Entry 9JO2 (electron microscopy, 3.00 A resolution); this record covers chains J and K of the 11 polymer chains in the assembly.

== Chain J ==
Molecule: 146-nt DNA strand
Organism: Escherichia coli K-12
Sequence (146 nucleotides; each row starts with the number of its first residue):
     1 ATCGGATGTA TATATCTGAC ACGTGCCTGG AGACTAGGGA GTAATCCCCT TGGCGGTTAA
    61 AACGCGGGGG ACAGCGCGTA CGTGCGTTTA AGCGGTGCTA GAGCTGTCTA CGACCAATTG
   121 AGCGGCCTCG GCACCGGGAT TCTCGA

== Chain K ==
Name: ISWI chromatin-remodeling complex ATPase ISW1
Organism: Saccharomyces cerevisiae S288C
Notes: EC 3.6.4.-
Reference sequence: P38144 (ISW1_YEAST); residue numbers follow UniProt; this construct covers 69-1129
Amino-acid sequence (1061 residues; each row starts with the number of its first residue):
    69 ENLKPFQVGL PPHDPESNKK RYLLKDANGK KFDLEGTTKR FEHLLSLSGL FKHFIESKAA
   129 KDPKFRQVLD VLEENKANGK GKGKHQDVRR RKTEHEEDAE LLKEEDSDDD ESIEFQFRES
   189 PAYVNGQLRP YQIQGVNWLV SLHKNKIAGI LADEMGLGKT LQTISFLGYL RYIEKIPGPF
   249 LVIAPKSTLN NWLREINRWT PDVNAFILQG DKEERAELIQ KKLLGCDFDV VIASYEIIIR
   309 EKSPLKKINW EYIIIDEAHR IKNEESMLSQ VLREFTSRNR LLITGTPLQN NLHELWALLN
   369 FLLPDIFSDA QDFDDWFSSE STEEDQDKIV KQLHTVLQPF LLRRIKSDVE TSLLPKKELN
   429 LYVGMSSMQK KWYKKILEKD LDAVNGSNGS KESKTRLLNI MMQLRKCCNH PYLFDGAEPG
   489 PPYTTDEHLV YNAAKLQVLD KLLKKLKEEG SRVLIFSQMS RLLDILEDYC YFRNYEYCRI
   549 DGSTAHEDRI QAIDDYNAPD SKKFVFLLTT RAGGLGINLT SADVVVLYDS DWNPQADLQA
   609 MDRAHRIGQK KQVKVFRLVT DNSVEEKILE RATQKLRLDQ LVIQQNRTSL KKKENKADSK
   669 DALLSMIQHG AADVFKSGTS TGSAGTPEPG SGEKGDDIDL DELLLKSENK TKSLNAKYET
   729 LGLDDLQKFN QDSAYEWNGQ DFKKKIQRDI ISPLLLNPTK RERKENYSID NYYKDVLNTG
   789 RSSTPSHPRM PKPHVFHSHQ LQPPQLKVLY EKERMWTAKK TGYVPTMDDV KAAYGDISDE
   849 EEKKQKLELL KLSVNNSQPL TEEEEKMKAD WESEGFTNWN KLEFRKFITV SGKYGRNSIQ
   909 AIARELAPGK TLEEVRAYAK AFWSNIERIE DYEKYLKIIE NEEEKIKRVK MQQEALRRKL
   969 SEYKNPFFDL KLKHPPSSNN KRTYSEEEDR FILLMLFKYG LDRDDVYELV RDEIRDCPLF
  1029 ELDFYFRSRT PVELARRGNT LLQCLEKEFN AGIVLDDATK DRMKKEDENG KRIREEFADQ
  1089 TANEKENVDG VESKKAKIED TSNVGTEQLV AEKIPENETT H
Unresolved in the structure: 69-80, 95-99, 141-180, 388-391, 448-464, 659-1129
Curated features (UniProtKB/Swiss-Prot):
  - motif: Asp324 to His327 (DEAH box)
  - binding site (ATP): Asp221 to Thr228
  - modified residue: Thr694 (Phosphothreonine), Ser846 (Phosphoserine)

== Chain J / chain K interface ==
Pairs across the interface (26; chain J residue first):
  DT50(J) - Asn467(K)  phosphate contact
  DT50(J) - Ile468(K)  base contact
  DT51(J) - Ile468(K)  sugar contact
  DT51(J) - Gln471(K)  sugar contact
  DG52(J) - Lys474(K)  salt bridge to the phosphate
  DG53(J) - Gln526(K)  sugar contact
  DG53(J) - Met527(K)  phosphate contact
  DG53(J) - Ser528(K)  hydrogen bond to the phosphate
  DG53(J) - Arg529(K)  hydrogen bond to the phosphate
  DG53(J) - Thr577(K)  phosphate contact
  DC54(J) - Gly550(K)  hydrogen bond to the phosphate
  DC54(J) - Thr577(K)  phosphate contact
  DC54(J) - Arg579(K)  sugar contact
  DC54(J) - Ala580(K)  phosphate contact
  DG55(J) - Gly550(K)  phosphate contact
  DG55(J) - Arg557(K)  salt bridge to the phosphate
  DG55(J) - Ala580(K)  phosphate contact
  DG55(J) - Gly581(K)  hydrogen bond to the phosphate
  DG56(J) - Lys254(K)  phosphate contact
  DG56(J) - Glu304(K)  sugar contact
  DT57(J) - Lys254(K)  salt bridge to the phosphate
  DT57(J) - Arg308(K)  hydrogen bond to the sugar
  DT58(J) - Gly278(K)  phosphate contact
  DT58(J) - Arg283(K)  salt bridge to the phosphate
  DT58(J) - Arg308(K)  salt bridge to the phosphate
  DA59(J) - Lys280(K)  salt bridge to the phosphate
Other interface residues (no listed pair), chain K (27 interface residues in all): Ser255, Ser302, Ile305, Met470, Leu530, Asp549, Gly582

== Overview ==
Chain J and chain K form an interface of 10 and 27 residues respectively, with 5 hydrogen bonds and 6 salt
bridges. Polar pairs include DT57(J)-Arg308(K), DG53(J)-Ser528(K) and DG53(J)-Arg529(K). From UniProt: 8
ATP-binding residues on chain K.
Chain J is a 146-nt DNA strand (Escherichia coli K-12) and chain K is ISWI chromatin-remodeling complex ATPase
ISW1 (Saccharomyces cerevisiae S288C); the structure, Structure of isw1-nucleosome complex in Apo* state, was
determined by electron microscopy (same publication as 9JNT, 9JNU, 9JNV, 9JO5, 9LIU and 9LJ2).
